PDB entry 3K8Z | X-ray diffraction, 2.40 A resolution | chains E and F of the 6 polymer chains in the assembly

Chain E (and F):
Name: NAD-specific glutamate dehydrogenase
Source organism: Bacillus subtilis
Notes: EC 1.4.1.2; engineered mutation(s): UNP residues V94 K95 A96 deletion; chain F of this document is another copy of the same molecule, construct and numbering; everything in this record applies to it too
UniProt: P50735 (GUDB_BACSU); aligned to UniProt positions 1-423 over residues 1-423 (the alignment contains insertions or deletions, so no single offset holds)
Sequence (423 residues; row label = number of the first residue in the row):
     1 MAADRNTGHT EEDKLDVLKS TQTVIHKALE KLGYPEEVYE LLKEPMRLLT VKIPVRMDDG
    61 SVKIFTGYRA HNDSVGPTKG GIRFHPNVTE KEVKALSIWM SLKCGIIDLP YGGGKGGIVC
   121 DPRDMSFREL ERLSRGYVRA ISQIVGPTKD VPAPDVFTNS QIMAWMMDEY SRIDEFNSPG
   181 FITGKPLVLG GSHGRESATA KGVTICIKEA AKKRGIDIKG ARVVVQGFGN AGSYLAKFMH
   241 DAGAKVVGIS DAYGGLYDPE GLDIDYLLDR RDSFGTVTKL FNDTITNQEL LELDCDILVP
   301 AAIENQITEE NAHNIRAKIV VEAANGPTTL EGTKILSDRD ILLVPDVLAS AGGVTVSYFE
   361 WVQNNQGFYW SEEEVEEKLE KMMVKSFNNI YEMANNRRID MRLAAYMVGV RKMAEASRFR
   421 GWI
Unresolved in the structure: 1-16, 271-285 (chain F: 1-16)

Chain E / chain F interface:
Residue-residue contacts - 37 pairs, chain E then chain F:
  Arg135(E) with Arg420(F), hydrogen bond (side chain-backbone)
  Gln161(E) with Phe419(F), hydrogen bond (side chain-backbone)
  Ala164(E) with Phe419(F)
  Trp165(E) with Phe419(F), hydrogen bond (side chain-backbone)
  Met167(E) with Arg420(F)
  Asp168(E) with Arg420(F), salt bridge; Trp422(F), hydrogen bond
  Ser171(E) with Arg420(F)
  Arg172(E) with Trp422(F)
  Glu175(E) with Lys149(F)
  Phe176(E) with Thr148(F); Lys149(F)
  Asn177(E) with Ser74(F), hydrogen bond (side chain-backbone); Gly76(F), hydrogen bond (side chain-backbone); Pro77(F); Arg420(F), hydrogen bond
  Pro186(E) with Phe419(F), hydrophobic
  Val188(E) with Arg411(F); Lys412(F); Ala416(F), hydrophobic; Phe419(F), hydrophobic
  Leu189(E) with Ala416(F), hydrophobic; Phe419(F), hydrophobic; Arg420(F)
  Asn365(E) with Asn365(F)
  Gln366(E) with Val362(F); Asn365(F), hydrogen bond (backbone-side chain); Gln366(F)
  Gly367(E) with Pro110(F); Tyr358(F), hydrogen bond (backbone-side chain); Trp361(F); Asn365(F)
  Phe368(E) with Tyr358(F); Val362(F), hydrophobic; Lys378(F)
  Tyr369(E) with Pro110(F), hydrophobic; Tyr358(F)
Also at the interface, not in a pair above, chain E (21 interface residues in all): Glu131, Ser160
Also at the interface, not in a pair above, chain F (23 interface residues in all): Val75, Trp370, Glu415, Arg418, Gly421

Summary:
21 residues of chain E and 23 residues of chain F are in contact; the contacts include 9 hydrogen bonds and 1
salt bridge. Polar contacts include Asp168(E)-Arg420(F), Arg135(E)-Arg420(F) and Gln161(E)-Phe419(F).
Both chains are NAD-specific glutamate dehydrogenase (Bacillus subtilis). Entry 3K8Z (Crystal Structure of
Gudb1 a decryptified secondary glutamate dehydrogenase from B. subtilis) was determined by X-ray diffraction
together with 3K92 from the same study.
